PDB entry 3FST | X-ray diffraction, 1.65 A resolution | chains A and E of the 3 polymer chains in the assembly

== Chain A (and E) ==
Protein: 5,10-methylenetetrahydrofolate reductase
Organism: Escherichia coli K-12
Notes: EC 1.5.1.20; chain E of this document is another copy of the same molecule, construct and numbering; everything in this record applies to it too
UniProt: P0AEZ1 (METF_ECOLI); numbering as in UniProt (aligned over 1-296)
Amino-acid sequence (304 residues; each row starts with the number of its first residue):
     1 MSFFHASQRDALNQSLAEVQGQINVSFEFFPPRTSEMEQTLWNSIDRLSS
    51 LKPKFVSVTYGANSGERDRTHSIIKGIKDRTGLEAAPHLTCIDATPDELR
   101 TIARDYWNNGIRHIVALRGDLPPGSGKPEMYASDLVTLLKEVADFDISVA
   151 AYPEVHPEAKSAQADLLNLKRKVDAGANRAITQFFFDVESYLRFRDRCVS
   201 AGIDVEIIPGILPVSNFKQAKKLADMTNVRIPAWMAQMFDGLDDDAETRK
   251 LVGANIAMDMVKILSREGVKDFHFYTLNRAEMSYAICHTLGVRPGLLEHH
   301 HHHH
Unresolved in the structure: 1-2, 123-128, 295-304 (chain E: 1-3, 61-69, 121-128, 295-304)
Construct notes: engineered mutation Leu223 (Phe in P0AEZ1); expression tag (297-304)
Ligand contacts: FAD (flavin-adenine dinucleotide): Glu28, Thr59, Tyr60, Gly61, Ala62, His88, Thr90, Ala116, Leu117, Arg118, Gly119, Asp120, Tyr131, Ala132, Ala150, Ala151, Tyr152, His156, Glu158, Ala159, Asp165, Asn168, Arg171, Lys172, Ile181, Thr182, Gln183, Tyr275
UniProt features mapped onto this chain:
  - active site: Glu28 (Proton donor/acceptor)
  - binding site (NADH): Thr59, Gln183
  - binding site (FAD): Tyr60, Ala62, His88, Arg118, Gly119, Asp120, Ala132, Tyr152, His156, Ala159, Asp165, Asn168, Arg171, Lys172
  - binding site ((6S)-5-methyl-5,6,7,8-tetrahydrofolate): Asp120, Gln183, Gln219, Arg279
  - mutagenesis: Glu28 (E28Q: Abolishes enzyme activity), Asp120 (D120N: Strongly reduces enzyme activity. Strongly reduces affinity for 5-methyltetrahydrofolate), Ala177 (A177V: Increases the propensity to lose its essential flavin cofactor)
Reported in the primary citation:
  - conformationally variable residues (side-chain flip): Gln219, Leu223
  - catalytic residues: Glu28 (citing earlier work)
  - mutagenesis - F223L (14-fold): decreased binding to NADH
  - mutagenesis - F223L: unchanged binding to CH2-H4folate
  - mutagenesis - F223L (3-fold): increased catalytic activity on CH2-H4folate
  - mutagenesis - F223L: unchanged catalytic activity on NADH

== How chain A and chain E interact ==
Contacting residue pairs (6):
  Ser7(A) - Ser7(E)
  Ser7(A) - Gln8(E)
  Ser7(A) - Ala11(E)
  Gln8(A) - Ser7(E)
  Ala11(A) - Ser7(E)
  Gln14(A) - Gln14(E)
Interface residues without a listed pair, chain A (7 interface residues in all): Asp10, Glu18, Arg266
Interface residues without a listed pair, chain E (6 interface residues in all): Asp10, Arg266

== Overview ==
Chain A and chain E form an interface of 7 and 6 residues respectively. Ligands of chain A: flavin-adenine
dinucleotide. From UniProt: active-site residue Glu28(A), NADH-binding residues Thr59(A) and Gln183(A), 14
FAD-binding residues and 4 (6S)-5-methyl-5,6,7,8-tetrahydrofolate-binding residues on chain A. The paper
reports the catalytic residue Glu28(A); F223L of chain A reduces binding to NADH.
Both chains are 5,10-methylenetetrahydrofolate reductase (Escherichia coli K-12). Entry 3FST (Crystal
Structure of Escherichia coli Methylenetetrahydrofolate Reductase Mutant Phe223Leu at pH 7.4) was determined
by X-ray diffraction together with 3FSU from the same study.
